PDB entry 2Y9Z | X-ray diffraction, 3.60 A resolution | chains B and D of the 6 polymer chains in the assembly

# Chain B
Name: Iswi one complex protein 3
Source organism: Saccharomyces cerevisiae
Notes: fragment: core domain containing clb and hlb subdomains, residues 127-749
Reference sequence: P43596 (IOC3_YEAST); residue numbers follow UniProt; this construct covers 127-749
Sequence (624 residues; each row starts with the number of its first residue):
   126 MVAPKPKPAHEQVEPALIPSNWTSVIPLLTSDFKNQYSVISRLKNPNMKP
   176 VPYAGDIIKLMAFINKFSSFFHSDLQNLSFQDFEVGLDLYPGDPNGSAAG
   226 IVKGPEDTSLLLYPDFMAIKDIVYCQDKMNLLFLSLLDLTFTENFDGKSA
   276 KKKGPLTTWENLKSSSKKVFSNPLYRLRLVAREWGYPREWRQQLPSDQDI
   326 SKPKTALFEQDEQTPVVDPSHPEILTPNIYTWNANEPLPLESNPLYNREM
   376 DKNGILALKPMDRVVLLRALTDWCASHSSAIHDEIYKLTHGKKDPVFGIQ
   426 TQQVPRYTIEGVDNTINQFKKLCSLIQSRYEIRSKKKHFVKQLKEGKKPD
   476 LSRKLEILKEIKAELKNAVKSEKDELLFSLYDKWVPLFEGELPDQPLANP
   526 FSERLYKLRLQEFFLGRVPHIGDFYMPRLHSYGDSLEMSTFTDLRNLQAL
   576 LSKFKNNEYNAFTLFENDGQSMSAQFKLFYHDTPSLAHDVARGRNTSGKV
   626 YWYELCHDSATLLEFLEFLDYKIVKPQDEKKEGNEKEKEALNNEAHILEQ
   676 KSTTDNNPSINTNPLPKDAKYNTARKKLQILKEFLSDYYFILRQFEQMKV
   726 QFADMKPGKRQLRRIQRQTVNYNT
Unresolved in the structure: 126-133, 658-677, 749
Sequence notes: expression tag (126)

# Chain D
Molecule: I-DNA/e-DNA
Sequence (48 nucleotides; row label = number of the first residue in the row):
     1 GCGCATGAACCCGTATATAAGCCTAGGCTTATATACGGGTTCATGCGC
Unresolved in the structure: 1-10, 42-48

# How chain B and chain D interact
Contacting residue pairs (5; chain B residue first):
  His415(B) with DT29(D), salt bridge to the phosphate
  His463(B) with DG39(D), phosphate contact
  Lys472(B) with DG38(D), salt bridge to the phosphate; DG39(D), salt bridge to the phosphate
  Lys473(B) with DG38(D), salt bridge to the phosphate
Interface residues without a listed pair, chain B (6 interface residues in all): Tyr411, Lys461
Interface residues without a listed pair, chain D (4 interface residues in all): DT40

# In short
The interface between chain B and chain D involves 6 residues on one side and 4 on the other, with 4 salt
bridges. Among the polar pairs are His415(B)-DT29(D), Lys472(B)-DG38(D) and Lys472(B)-DG39(D).
Chain B is Iswi one complex protein 3 (Saccharomyces cerevisiae) and chain D is I-DNA/e-DNA; the structure,
Chromatin Remodeling Factor ISW1a(del_ATPase) in DNA complex, was determined by X-ray diffraction.
